PDB entry 4QBY | X-ray diffraction, 3.00 A resolution | chains A and G of the 32 polymer chains in the assembly

Chain A:
Molecule: Proteasome subunit alpha type-2
Source organism: Saccharomyces cerevisiae
Notes: EC 3.4.25.1; fragment: alpha subunit; engineered mutation(s): wild type
Reference sequence: P23639 (PSA2_YEAST); residue numbers follow UniProt; this construct covers 1-250
Amino-acid sequence (250 residues; each row starts with the number of its first residue):
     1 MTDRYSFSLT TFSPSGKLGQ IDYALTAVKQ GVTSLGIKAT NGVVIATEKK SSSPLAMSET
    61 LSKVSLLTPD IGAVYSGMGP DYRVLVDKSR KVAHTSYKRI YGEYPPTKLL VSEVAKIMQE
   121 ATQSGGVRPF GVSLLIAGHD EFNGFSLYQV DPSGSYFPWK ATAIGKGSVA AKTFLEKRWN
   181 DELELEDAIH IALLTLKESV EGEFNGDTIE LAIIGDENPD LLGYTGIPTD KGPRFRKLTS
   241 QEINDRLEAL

Chain G:
Molecule: Proteasome subunit alpha type-1
Source organism: Saccharomyces cerevisiae
Notes: EC 3.4.25.1; fragment: alpha subunit; engineered mutation(s): wild type
Reference sequence: P21243 (PSA1_YEAST); residues -8 to 243 here correspond to UniProt positions 1-252 (UniProt number = residue number + 9)
Amino-acid sequence (252 residues; each row starts with the number of its first residue; numbers below 1 keep their minus sign (Met-8 is residue -8)):
    -8 MSGAAAASAA GYDRHITIFS PEGRLYQVEY AFKATNQTNI NSLAVRGKDC TVVISQKKVP
    52 DKLLDPTTVS YIFCISRTIG MVVNGPIPDA RNAALRAKAE AAEFRYKYGY DMPCDVLAKR
   112 MANLSQIYTQ RAYMRPLGVI LTFVSVDEEL GPSIYKTDPA GYYVGYKATA TGPKQQEITT
   172 NLENHFKKSK IDHINEESWE KVVEFAITHM IDALGTEFSK NDLEVGVATK DKFFTLSAEN
   232 IEERLVAIAE QD
Disordered / not traced: -8 to 1, 243
Metal / ion sites: Mg2+: Thr8, Tyr119, Arg122, Met125

How chain A and chain G interact:
Contacting residue pairs (68; chain A residue first):
  Thr2(A) - Tyr124(G)
  Asp3(A) - Arg122(G)
  Asp3(A) - Tyr124(G)
  Tyr5(A) - Ile7(G)
  Tyr5(A) - Ala123(G)  hydrophobic
  Tyr5(A) - Tyr124(G)  hydrophobic
  Leu9(A) - Ile9(G)  hydrophobic
  Leu9(A) - Ala123(G)  hydrophobic
  Gln20(A) - Ile9(G)
  Gln20(A) - Phe10(G)  hydrogen bond (side chain-backbone)
  Tyr23(A) - Phe10(G)
  Tyr23(A) - Ser11(G)
  Tyr23(A) - Pro12(G)  hydrophobic
  Tyr23(A) - Gly14(G)
  Ala24(A) - Phe10(G)  hydrophobic
  Thr26(A) - Pro12(G)
  Thr26(A) - Glu13(G)
  Thr26(A) - Gly14(G)
  Ala27(A) - Gly14(G)
  Gln30(A) - Glu13(G)
  Ser52(A) - Tyr153(G)
  Ser53(A) - Thr170(G)
  Ser53(A) - Glu174(G)  hydrogen bond
  Pro54(A) - Lys158(G)
  Pro54(A) - Glu174(G)
  Leu55(A) - Tyr157(G)
  Leu55(A) - Lys158(G)  hydrogen bond (backbone-backbone)
  Leu55(A) - Ala159(G)
  Leu55(A) - Thr170(G)
  Leu55(A) - Phe177(G)  hydrophobic
  Ala56(A) - Gly156(G)
  Ala56(A) - Tyr157(G)
  Met57(A) - Val155(G)
  Met57(A) - Gly156(G)  hydrogen bond (backbone-backbone)
  Met57(A) - Tyr157(G)
  Met57(A) - Lys158(G)
  Thr60(A) - Tyr146(G)
  Thr60(A) - Val155(G)
  Thr60(A) - Gly156(G)  hydrogen bond (side chain-backbone)
  Leu61(A) - Tyr153(G)
  Leu61(A) - Val155(G)  hydrophobic
  Met78(A) - Phe10(G)  hydrophobic
  Met78(A) - Leu16(G)  hydrophobic
  Pro80(A) - Gln117(G)
  Pro80(A) - Ala151(G)
  Pro80(A) - Gly152(G)
  Pro80(A) - Tyr153(G)
  Asp81(A) - Gln117(G)
  Arg83(A) - Ala113(G)  hydrogen bond (side chain-backbone)
  Arg83(A) - Asn114(G)
  Arg83(A) - Gly152(G)  hydrogen bond (side chain-backbone)
  Arg83(A) - Tyr154(G)
  Val84(A) - Asn114(G)
  Val84(A) - Gln117(G)
  Asp87(A) - Lys110(G)  salt bridge
  Asp87(A) - Asn114(G)
  Gly126(A) - Arg122(G)
  Gly126(A) - Ala123(G)  hydrogen bond (backbone-backbone)
  Val127(A) - Gln121(G)
  Val127(A) - Arg122(G)
  Arg128(A) - Thr8(G)
  Arg128(A) - Phe10(G)
  Arg128(A) - Leu16(G)
  Arg128(A) - Thr120(G)  hydrogen bond (side chain-backbone)
  Arg128(A) - Gln121(G)  hydrogen bond (backbone-backbone)
  Pro129(A) - Phe10(G)
  Phe130(A) - Gln121(G)
  Gly131(A) - Phe10(G)
Also at the interface, not in a pair above, chain A (31 interface residues in all): Ala121
Also at the interface, not in a pair above, chain G (33 interface residues in all): Arg37, Leu173

In short:
The interface between chain A and chain G involves 31 residues on one side and 33 on the other; the contacts
include 10 hydrogen bonds and 1 salt bridge. Polar contacts include Asp87(A)-Lys110(G), Gln20(A)-Phe10(G) and
Ser53(A)-Glu174(G). Thr8(G), Tyr119(G), Arg122(G) and Met125(G) coordinate Mg2+.
Chain A is Proteasome subunit alpha type-2 and chain G is Proteasome subunit alpha type-1, both from
Saccharomyces cerevisiae; the structure, yCP in complex with BOC-ALA-ALA-ALA-CHO, was determined by X-ray
diffraction.
